1P3O - chains I and A of the 10 polymer chains in the assembly; structure by X-ray diffraction, 2.75 A resolution.

[Chain I]
Molecule: Palindromic 146bp Human Alpha-Satellite DNA fragment
Source organism: Homo sapiens
Sequence (146 nucleotides; row label = number of the first residue in the row):
     1 ATCAATATCC ACCTGCAGAT TCTACCAAAA GTGTATTTGG AAACTGCTCC ATCAAAAGGC
    61 ATGTTCAGCG GAATTCCGCT GAACATGCCT TTTGATGGAG CAGTTTCCAA ATACACTTTT
   121 GGTAGAATCT GCAGGTGGAT ATTGAT

[Chain A]
Molecule: Histone H3
Source organism: Xenopus laevis
UniProtKB: Q7ZT64 (Q7ZT64_9ZZZZ); residues 401-535 here correspond to UniProt positions 2-136 (UniProt number = residue number - 399)
Sequence (135 residues; each row starts with the number of its first residue):
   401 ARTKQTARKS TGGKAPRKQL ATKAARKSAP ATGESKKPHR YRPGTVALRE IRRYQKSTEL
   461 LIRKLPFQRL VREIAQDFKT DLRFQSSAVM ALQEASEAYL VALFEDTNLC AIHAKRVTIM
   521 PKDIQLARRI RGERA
Not modelled in the structure: 401-437
Construct notes: conflict Glu434 (Gly35 in Q7ZT64), Ser435 (Val36 in Q7ZT64), Ala502 (Gly103 in Q7ZT64)

[Chain I / chain A interface]
Residue-residue contacts - 23 pairs, chain I then chain A:
  DC50(I) - Arg483(A)  sugar contact
  DC50(I) - Phe484(A)  sugar contact
  DC50(I) - Gln485(A)  phosphate contact
  DC50(I) - Ser486(A)  hydrogen bond to the phosphate
  DA51(I) - Arg472(A)  salt bridge to the phosphate
  DA51(I) - Arg483(A)  phosphate contact
  DA51(I) - Phe484(A)  hydrogen bond to the phosphate
  DC60(I) - Arg463(A)  sugar contact
  DT65(I) - Arg440(A)  base contact
  DG68(I) - Arg442(A)  salt bridge to the phosphate
  DG68(I) - Pro443(A)  phosphate contact
  DC69(I) - Val517(A)  sugar contact
  DC69(I) - Thr518(A)  phosphate contact
  DG70(I) - Arg516(A)  phosphate contact
  DG70(I) - Val517(A)  hydrogen bond to the phosphate
  DG70(I) - Thr518(A)  hydrogen bond to the phosphate
  DG71(I) - Arg516(A)  phosphate contact
  DG71(I) - Met520(A)  phosphate contact
  DT143(I) - Tyr441(A)  phosphate contact
  DG144(I) - Arg440(A)  sugar contact
  DG144(I) - Tyr441(A)  phosphate contact
  DG144(I) - Arg442(A)  salt bridge to the phosphate
  DG144(I) - Thr445(A)  hydrogen bond to the phosphate
Interface residues without a listed pair, chain I (12 interface residues in all): DG59, DA67
Interface residues without a listed pair, chain A (18 interface residues in all): Leu482, Lys515, Lys522

[In short]
The interface between chain I and chain A involves 12 residues on one side and 18 on the other, with 5
hydrogen bonds and 3 salt bridges. Among the polar pairs are DC50(I)-Ser486(A), DA51(I)-Phe484(A) and
DG70(I)-Val517(A).
Chain I is Palindromic 146bp Human Alpha-Satellite DNA fragment (Homo sapiens) and chain A is Histone H3
(Xenopus laevis); the structure, Crystallographic Studies of Nucleosome Core Particles containing Histone
'Sin' Mutants, was determined by X-ray diffraction (same publication as 1P34, 1P3A, 1P3B, 1P3F, 1P3G, 1P3I and
4 further entries).
